7SNP - chains A and B; structure by X-ray diffraction, 2.89 A resolution.

== Chain A ==
Protein: Reverse transcriptase p66
From: Human immunodeficiency virus type 1
Notes: EC 2.7.7.49, 2.7.7.7, 3.1.26.13, 3.1.13.2
UniProtKB: P03366 (POL_HV1B1); residues 1-555 here correspond to UniProt positions 600-1154 (UniProt number = residue number + 599)
Chain sequence (557 residues; each row starts with the number of its first residue; numbers below 1 keep their minus sign (Met-1 is residue -1)):
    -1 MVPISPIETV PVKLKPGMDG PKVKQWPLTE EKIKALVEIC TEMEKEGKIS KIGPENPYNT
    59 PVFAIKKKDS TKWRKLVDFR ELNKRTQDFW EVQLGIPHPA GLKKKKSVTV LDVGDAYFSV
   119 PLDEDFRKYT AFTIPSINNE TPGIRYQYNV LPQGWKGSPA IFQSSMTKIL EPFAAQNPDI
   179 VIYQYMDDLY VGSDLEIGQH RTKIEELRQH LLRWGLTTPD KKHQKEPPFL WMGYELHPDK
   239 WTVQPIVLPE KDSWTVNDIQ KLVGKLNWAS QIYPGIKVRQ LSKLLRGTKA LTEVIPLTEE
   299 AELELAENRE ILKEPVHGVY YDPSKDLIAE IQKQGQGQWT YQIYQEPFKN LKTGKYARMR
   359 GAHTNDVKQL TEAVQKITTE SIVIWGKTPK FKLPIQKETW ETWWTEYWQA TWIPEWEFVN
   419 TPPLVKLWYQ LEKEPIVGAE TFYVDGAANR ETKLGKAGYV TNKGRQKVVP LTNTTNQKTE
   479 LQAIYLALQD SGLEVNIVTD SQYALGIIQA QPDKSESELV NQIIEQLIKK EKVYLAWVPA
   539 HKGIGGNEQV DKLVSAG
Not modelled in the structure: -1, 549-555
Differences from the reference sequence: expression tag (-1 to 0); engineered mutation Ala172 (Lys771 in P03366), Ala173 (Lys772 in P03366), Ser280 (Cys879 in P03366)
Small-molecule neighbours: 9UV ((2E)-3-(3-chloro-5-{2-[2-(2,4-dioxo-3,4-dihydropyrimidin-1(2H)-yl)ethoxy]-4-[2-(morpholin-4-yl)ethoxy]phenoxy}phenyl)prop-2-enenitrile): Pro95, Leu100, Lys101, Lys102, Lys103, Val106, Val108, Val179, Tyr181, Tyr188, Val189, Gly190, Pro225, Phe227, Leu228, Trp229, Leu234, His235, Pro236, Tyr318
Curated features (UniProtKB/Swiss-Prot):
  - region: Phe227 to His235 (RT 'primer grip')
  - motif: Trp398 to Trp414 (Tryptophan repeat motif)
  - binding site (Mg(2+)): Asp110, Asp185, Asp186, Asp443, Glu478, Asp498, Asp549
  - site: Trp401 (Essential for RT p66/p51 heterodimerization), Trp414 (Essential for RT p66/p51 heterodimerization), Phe440, Tyr441 (Cleavage)
Reported in the primary citation:
  - binding site for 9UV: Lys102, Lys103, Tyr188, Trp229
  - catalytic residues: Asp110 (citing earlier work)

== Chain B ==
Protein: p51 RT
From: Human immunodeficiency virus type 1 group M subtype B (isolate BH10)
UniProtKB: P03366 (POL_HV1B1); residues 1-428 here correspond to UniProt positions 600-1027 (UniProt number = residue number + 599)
Chain sequence (428 residues; numbered 1 to 428; the number before each row is that of its first residue):
     1 PISPIETVPV KLKPGMDGPK VKQWPLTEEK IKALVEICTE MEKEGKISKI GPENPYNTPV
    61 FAIKKKDSTK WRKLVDFREL NKRTQDFWEV QLGIPHPAGL KKKKSVTVLD VGDAYFSVPL
   121 DEDFRKYTAF TIPSINNETP GIRYQYNVLP QGWKGSPAIF QSSMTKILEP FKKQNPDIVI
   181 YQYMDDLYVG SDLEIGQHRT KIEELRQHLL RWGLTTPDKK HQKEPPFLWM GYELHPDKWT
   241 VQPIVLPEKD SWTVNDIQKL VGKLNWASQI YPGIKVRQLS KLLRGTKALT EVIPLTEEAE
   301 LELAENREIL KEPVHGVYYD PSKDLIAEIQ KQGQGQWTYQ IYQEPFKNLK TGKYARMRGA
   361 HTNDVKQLTE AVQKITTESI VIWGKTPKFK LPIQKETWET WWTEYWQATW IPEWEFVNTP
   421 PLVKLWYQ
Differences from the reference sequence: conflict Ser280 (Cys879 in P03366)
Curated features (UniProtKB/Swiss-Prot):
  - region: Phe227 to His235 (RT 'primer grip')
  - motif: Trp398 to Trp414 (Tryptophan repeat motif)
  - binding site (Mg(2+)): Asp110, Asp185, Asp186
  - site (Essential for RT p66/p51 heterodimerization): Trp401, Trp414

== Interface between chain A and chain B ==
Residue-residue contacts (95):
  Val8(A) with Pro52(B), hydrophobic; Glu53(B)
  Pro9(A) with Glu53(B)
  Gln85(A) with Glu53(B), hydrogen bond (side chain-backbone)
  Asp86(A) with Lys20(B), salt bridge; Pro55(B)
  Phe87(A) with Pro52(B); Glu53(B); Pro55(B)
  Trp88(A) with Pro52(B), hydrogen bond (backbone-backbone); Asn54(B); Pro55(B); Asn57(B); Thr131(B); Arg143(B)
  Gln91(A) with Asn137(B), hydrogen bond (side chain-backbone)
  Gly93(A) with Asn137(B)
  Pro95(A) with Asn136(B); Asn137(B)
  His96(A) with Asn136(B), hydrogen bond (backbone-side chain)
  Gly99(A) with Asn136(B); Glu138(B)
  Ala158(A) with Pro52(B), hydrophobic
  Gln161(A) with Pro140(B)
  Ser162(A) with Pro52(B)
  Tyr181(A) with Glu138(B), hydrogen bond
  Glu370(A) with Gln394(B)
  Gln373(A) with Gln394(B); Glu396(B); Thr397(B), hydrogen bond; Thr400(B), hydrogen bond
  Thr376(A) with Trp401(B)
  Ile380(A) with Pro25(B), hydrophobic; Thr400(B)
  Val381(A) with Pro25(B), hydrophobic; Ile135(B); Asn136(B), hydrogen bond (backbone-backbone)
  Ile382(A) with Ile135(B); Asn136(B)
  Trp383(A) with Ile135(B)
  Gly384(A) with Thr27(B); Glu28(B), hydrogen bond (backbone-backbone); Ile135(B)
  Trp402(A) with Lys331(B), hydrogen bond (backbone-side chain); Asp364(B)
  Tyr405(A) with Lys331(B), hydrogen bond (backbone-side chain)
  Trp406(A) with Lys331(B); Pro392(B), hydrophobic; Val417(B); Asn418(B)
  Gln407(A) with Lys331(B), hydrogen bond (backbone-side chain); Pro392(B); Ile393(B); Gln394(B); Val417(B); Asn418(B)
  Ala408(A) with Trp337(B), hydrophobic; Asp364(B); Pro392(B), hydrogen bond (backbone-backbone); Ile393(B)
  Thr409(A) with Asp364(B)
  Trp410(A) with Asn363(B); Val365(B), hydrophobic; Trp401(B)
  Pro433(A) with Asn255(B); Leu289(B), hydrophobic
  Ile434(A) with Thr290(B), hydrogen bond (backbone-side chain)
  Val435(A) with Thr290(B)
  Thr439(A) with Lys287(B); Ala288(B); Leu289(B), hydrogen bond (side chain-backbone)
  Tyr441(A) with Thr286(B); Lys287(B), hydrogen bond (side chain-backbone)
  Val458(A) with Thr286(B)
  Thr459(A) with Thr286(B)
  Asn460(A) with Thr286(B); Lys287(B); Ala288(B)
  Asn494(A) with Leu289(B)
  Val496(A) with Leu289(B), hydrophobic
  Leu503(A) with Leu422(B), hydrophobic
  Tyr532(A) with Asn255(B), hydrogen bond; Lys259(B), hydrogen bond; Leu289(B), hydrophobic
  Ala534(A) with Lys259(B)
  Trp535(A) with Leu422(B), hydrophobic; Trp426(B), hydrophobic
  Val536(A) with Gln258(B)
  Pro537(A) with Gly262(B); Asn265(B)
  Lys540(A) with Asn265(B)
  Gly541(A) with Arg284(B)
  Ile542(A) with Val261(B), hydrophobic; Leu283(B), hydrophobic; Arg284(B)
Also at the interface, not in a pair above, chain A (61 interface residues in all): Lys11, Ile94, Leu100, Lys101, Ile159, Thr377, Thr386, Pro412, Glu432, Gln500, Gln507, Gly543
Also at the interface, not in a pair above, chain B (52 interface residues in all): Leu26, Tyr56, Lys126, Val254, Ser280, Thr419, Pro420

== Summary ==
61 residues of chain A and 52 residues of chain B are in contact, with 18 hydrogen bonds and 1 salt bridge.
Polar contacts include Asp86(A)-Lys20(B), Gln85(A)-Glu53(B) and Gln91(A)-Asn137(B). Ligands of chain A:
compound 9UV. From the paper: the catalytic residue Asp110(A); a binding site for 9UV at Lys102(A), Lys103(A)
and Tyr188(A) among others.
Chain A is Reverse transcriptase p66 (Human immunodeficiency virus type 1) and chain B is p51 RT (Human
immunodeficiency virus type 1 group M subtype B (isolate BH10)); the structure, Crystal Structure of HIV-1
Reverse Transcriptase in Complex with
(E)-3-(3-chloro-5-(2-(2-(2,4-dioxo-3,4-dihydropyrimidin-1(2H)-yl)ethoxy)-4-(2-morpholinoethoxy)phenoxy)phenyl)acrylonitrile
(JLJ530), was determined by X-ray diffraction, deposited together with 7SNZ, 7SO1, 7SO2, 7SO3, 7SO4 and 7SO6.
